8E78 - chains A and B of the 4 polymer chains in the assembly; structure by electron microscopy, 2.77 A resolution.

# Chain A (and B)
Name: NADP-dependent malic enzyme, mitochondrial
From: Homo sapiens
Notes: EC 1.1.1.40; chain B of this document is another copy of the same molecule, construct and numbering; everything in this record applies to it too
Reference sequence: Q16798 (MAON_HUMAN); residues -47 to 556 here correspond to UniProt positions 1-604 (UniProt number = residue number + 48)
Amino-acid sequence (604 residues; numbered -47 to 556; the number before each row is that of its first residue; numbers below 1 keep their minus sign (Met-47 is residue -47)):
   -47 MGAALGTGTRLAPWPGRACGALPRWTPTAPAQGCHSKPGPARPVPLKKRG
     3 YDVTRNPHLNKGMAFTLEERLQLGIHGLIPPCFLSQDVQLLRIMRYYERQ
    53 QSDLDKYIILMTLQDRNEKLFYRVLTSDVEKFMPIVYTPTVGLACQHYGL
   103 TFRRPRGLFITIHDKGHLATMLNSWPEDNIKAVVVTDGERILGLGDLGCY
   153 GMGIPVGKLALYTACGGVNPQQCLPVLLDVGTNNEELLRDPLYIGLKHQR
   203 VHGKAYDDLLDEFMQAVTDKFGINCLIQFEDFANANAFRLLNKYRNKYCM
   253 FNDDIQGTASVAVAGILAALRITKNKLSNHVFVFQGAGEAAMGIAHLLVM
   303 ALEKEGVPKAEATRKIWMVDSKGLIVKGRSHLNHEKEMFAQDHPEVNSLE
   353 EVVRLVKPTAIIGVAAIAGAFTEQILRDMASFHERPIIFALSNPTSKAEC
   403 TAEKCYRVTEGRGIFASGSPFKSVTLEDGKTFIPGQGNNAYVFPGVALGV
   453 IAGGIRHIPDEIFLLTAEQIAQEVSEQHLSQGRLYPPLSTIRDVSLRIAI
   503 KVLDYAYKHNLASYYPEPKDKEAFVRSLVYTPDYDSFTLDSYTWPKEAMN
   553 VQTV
Not modelled in the structure: -47 to 0

# Interface between chain A and chain B
Contacting residue pairs - 54 pairs, chain A then chain B:
  Leu19(A) with Tyr544(B); Thr545(B); Trp546(B), hydrophobic; Met551(B), hydrophobic
  Glu20(A) with Ser543(B), hydrogen bond
  Leu23(A) with Leu541(B); Tyr544(B)
  His28(A) with Tyr544(B), hydrogen bond; Trp546(B)
  Pro33(A) with Trp546(B), hydrophobic
  Cys34(A) with Gln554(B)
  Phe35(A) with Trp546(B), hydrophobic; Ala550(B); Met551(B), hydrophobic; Asn552(B); Val553(B); Gln554(B)
  Leu36(A) with Val553(B); Gln554(B)
  Ser37(A) with Val553(B), hydrogen bond (backbone-backbone); Gln554(B); Thr555(B)
  Asp39(A) with Val556(B)
  Val40(A) with Gln554(B); Val556(B), hydrophobic
  Leu43(A) with Val556(B), hydrophobic
  Arg44(A) with Gln554(B)
  Leu541(A) with Leu23(B)
  Ser543(A) with Glu20(B), hydrogen bond
  Tyr544(A) with Leu19(B); Leu23(B); His28(B), hydrogen bond
  Thr545(A) with Leu19(B)
  Trp546(A) with Leu19(B), hydrophobic; His28(B); Pro33(B), hydrophobic; Phe35(B), hydrophobic
  Ala550(A) with Phe35(B)
  Met551(A) with Leu19(B), hydrophobic; Phe35(B), hydrophobic
  Asn552(A) with Phe35(B)
  Val553(A) with Phe35(B); Leu36(B); Ser37(B), hydrogen bond (backbone-backbone)
  Gln554(A) with Cys34(B); Phe35(B); Leu36(B); Ser37(B); Val40(B); Arg44(B)
  Thr555(A) with Ser37(B)
  Val556(A) with Asp39(B); Val40(B), hydrophobic; Leu43(B), hydrophobic
Also at the interface, not in a pair above, chain A (26 interface residues in all): Gln24
Also at the interface, not in a pair above, chain B (26 interface residues in all): Gln24

# In short
Chain A and chain B each contribute 26 residues to their interface, with 6 hydrogen bonds. Polar pairs include
Glu20(A)-Ser543(B), His28(A)-Tyr544(B) and Ser37(A)-Val553(B).
Both chains are NADP-dependent malic enzyme, mitochondrial (Homo sapiens). Entry 8E78 (Cryo-EM structure of
human ME3 in the presence of citrate) was determined by electron microscopy, deposited together with 8E76,
8E8O, 8EYN and 8EYO.
